8OZE - chains F and H of the 8 polymer chains in the assembly; structure by electron microscopy, 2.91 A resolution.

Chain F (and H):
Name: Piwi domain-containing protein
Source organism: Maribacter polysiphoniae
Notes: chain H of this document is another copy of the same molecule, construct and numbering; everything in this record applies to it too
UniProt: A0A316E3U6 (A0A316E3U6_9FLAO); residue numbers follow UniProt; this construct covers 1-507
Amino-acid sequence (507 residues; each row starts with the number of its first residue):
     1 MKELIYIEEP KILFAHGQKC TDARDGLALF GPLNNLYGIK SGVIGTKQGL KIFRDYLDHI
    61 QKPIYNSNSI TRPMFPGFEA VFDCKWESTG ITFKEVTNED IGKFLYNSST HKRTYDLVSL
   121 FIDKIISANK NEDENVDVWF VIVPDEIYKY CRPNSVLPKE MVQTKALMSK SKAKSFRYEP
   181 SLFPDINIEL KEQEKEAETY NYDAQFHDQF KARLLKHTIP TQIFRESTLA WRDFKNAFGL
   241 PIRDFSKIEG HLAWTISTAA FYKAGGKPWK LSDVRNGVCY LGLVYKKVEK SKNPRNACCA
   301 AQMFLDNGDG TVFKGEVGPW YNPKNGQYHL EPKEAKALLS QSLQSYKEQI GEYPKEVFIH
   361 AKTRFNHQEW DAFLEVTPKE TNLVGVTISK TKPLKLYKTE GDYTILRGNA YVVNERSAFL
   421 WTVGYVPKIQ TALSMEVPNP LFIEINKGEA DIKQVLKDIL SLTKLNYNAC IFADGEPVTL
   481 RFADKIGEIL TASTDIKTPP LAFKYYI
Unresolved in the structure: 165-198
What the authors report for this chain:
  - binding site for the 20-nt RNA strand: R152, H207, K211, Q222, R225, T228, K263
  - specificity-determining residues: R152

How chain F and chain H interact:
Residue-residue contacts (62):
  L36(F) with K40(H)
  Y37(F) with Y37(H); G38(H); K85(H); E87(H); T89(H), hydrogen bond (side chain-backbone)
  G38(F) with Y37(H); K40(H)
  K40(F) with L36(H); G38(H); D137(H), salt bridge; A264(H)
  K85(F) with Y37(H); K85(H)
  E87(F) with Y37(H)
  T89(F) with Y37(H), hydrogen bond (backbone-side chain)
  N129(F) with T218(H); Y505(H), hydrogen bond (backbone-side chain)
  K130(F) with T498(H), hydrogen bond (side chain-backbone); P500(H); L501(H); A502(H); Y505(H)
  N131(F) with K314(H), hydrogen bond (backbone-side chain); P500(H); L501(H), hydrogen bond (side chain-backbone)
  E132(F) with A502(H); K504(H)
  D133(F) with Y262(H), hydrogen bond; G265(H); F313(H); A502(H); F503(H); K504(H)
  E134(F) with K267(H), salt bridge; K504(H)
  N135(F) with D137(H), hydrogen bond; A264(H), hydrogen bond (side chain-backbone)
  D137(F) with K40(H), salt bridge; N135(H), hydrogen bond
  T218(F) with N129(H)
  Y262(F) with D133(H), hydrogen bond
  A264(F) with K40(H); N135(H), hydrogen bond (backbone-side chain)
  G265(F) with D133(H)
  K267(F) with E134(H), salt bridge
  F313(F) with D133(H)
  K314(F) with N131(H), hydrogen bond (side chain-backbone)
  T498(F) with K130(H), hydrogen bond (backbone-side chain)
  P500(F) with K130(H); N131(H)
  L501(F) with K130(H); N131(H), hydrogen bond (backbone-side chain)
  A502(F) with K130(H); E132(H); D133(H)
  F503(F) with D133(H)
  K504(F) with E132(H); D133(H); E134(H)
  Y505(F) with N129(H), hydrogen bond (side chain-backbone); K130(H)
Also at the interface, not in a pair above, chain F (31 interface residues in all): I39, P499
Also at the interface, not in a pair above, chain H (31 interface residues in all): I39, P499

In short:
Chain F and chain H each contribute 31 residues to their interface, with 16 hydrogen bonds and 4 salt bridges.
Polar pairs include K40(F)-D137(H), E134(F)-K267(H) and Y37(F)-T89(H). The paper reports a binding site for
the 20-nt RNA strand at R152(F), H207(F) and K211(F) among others; the specificity determinant R152(F).
Chain F and chain H are both Piwi domain-containing protein (Maribacter polysiphoniae); the structure, cryoEM
structure of SPARTA complex dimer high resolution, was determined by electron microscopy together with 8OZ6,
8OZC, 8OZD, 8OZF, 8OZG and 8OZI from the same study.
